PDB entry 6P2N | X-ray diffraction, 1.35 A resolution | chain A

# Chain A
Protein: Xyloglucanase
Organism: Paenibacillus graminis
UniProt: A0A089M3R3 (A0A089M3R3_9BACL); numbering as in UniProt (aligned over 36-781)
Sequence (748 residues; row label = number of the first residue in the row):
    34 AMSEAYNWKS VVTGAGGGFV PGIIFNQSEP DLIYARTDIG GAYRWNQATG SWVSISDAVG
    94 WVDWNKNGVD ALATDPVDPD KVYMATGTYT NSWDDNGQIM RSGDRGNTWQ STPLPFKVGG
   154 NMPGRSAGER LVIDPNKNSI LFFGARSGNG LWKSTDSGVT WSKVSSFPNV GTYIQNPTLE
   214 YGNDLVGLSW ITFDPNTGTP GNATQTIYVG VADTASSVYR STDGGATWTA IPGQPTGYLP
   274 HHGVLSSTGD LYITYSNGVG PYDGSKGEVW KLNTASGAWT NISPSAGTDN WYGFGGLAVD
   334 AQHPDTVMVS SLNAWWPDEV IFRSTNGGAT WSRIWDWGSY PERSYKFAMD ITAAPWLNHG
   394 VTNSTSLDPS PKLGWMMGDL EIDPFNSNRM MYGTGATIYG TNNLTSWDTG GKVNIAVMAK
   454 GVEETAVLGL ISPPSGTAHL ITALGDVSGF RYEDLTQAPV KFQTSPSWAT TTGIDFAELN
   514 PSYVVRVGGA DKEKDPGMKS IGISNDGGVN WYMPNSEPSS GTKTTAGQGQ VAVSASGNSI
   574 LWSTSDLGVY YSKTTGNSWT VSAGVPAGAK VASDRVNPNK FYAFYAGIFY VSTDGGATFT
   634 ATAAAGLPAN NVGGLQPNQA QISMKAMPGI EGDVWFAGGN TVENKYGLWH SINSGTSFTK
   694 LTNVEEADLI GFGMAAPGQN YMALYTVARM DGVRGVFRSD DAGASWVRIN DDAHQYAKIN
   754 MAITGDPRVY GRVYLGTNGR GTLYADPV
Modified positions: Mse35 (selenomethionine); Mse117, Mse133, Mse155, Mse341, Mse382, Mse409, Mse410, Mse423, Mse424, Mse451, Mse531, Mse546, Mse657, Mse660, Mse707, Mse715, Mse723, Mse754 (selenomethionine; parent Met)
Construct notes: expression tag (34-35)
Metal / ion sites: Mg2+: Ile56, Asp412, Glu414
From the paper describing this entry:
  - conformationally variable residues (loop rearrangement): Asn209 to Asp217

# Overview
Ile56, Asp412 and Glu414 form the Mg2+ site. From the paper: conformational variability at Asn209.
Chain A is Xyloglucanase (Paenibacillus graminis); the structure, Crystal structure of Paenibacillus graminis
GH74 (PgGH74), was determined by X-ray diffraction, deposited together with 6P2K, 6P2L, 6P2M and 6P2O.
